Entry 7CTF (electron microscopy, 4.80 A resolution (low resolution: residue-level contacts below are approximate; hydrogen-bond / salt-bridge calls are withheld)); this record covers chains D and E of the 5 polymer chains in the assembly.

== Chain D ==
Molecule: Origin recognition complex subunit 4
Organism: Homo sapiens
Reference sequence: O43929 (ORC4_HUMAN); residues 1-436 here = UniProt positions 1-436
Chain sequence (436 residues; each row starts with the number of its first residue):
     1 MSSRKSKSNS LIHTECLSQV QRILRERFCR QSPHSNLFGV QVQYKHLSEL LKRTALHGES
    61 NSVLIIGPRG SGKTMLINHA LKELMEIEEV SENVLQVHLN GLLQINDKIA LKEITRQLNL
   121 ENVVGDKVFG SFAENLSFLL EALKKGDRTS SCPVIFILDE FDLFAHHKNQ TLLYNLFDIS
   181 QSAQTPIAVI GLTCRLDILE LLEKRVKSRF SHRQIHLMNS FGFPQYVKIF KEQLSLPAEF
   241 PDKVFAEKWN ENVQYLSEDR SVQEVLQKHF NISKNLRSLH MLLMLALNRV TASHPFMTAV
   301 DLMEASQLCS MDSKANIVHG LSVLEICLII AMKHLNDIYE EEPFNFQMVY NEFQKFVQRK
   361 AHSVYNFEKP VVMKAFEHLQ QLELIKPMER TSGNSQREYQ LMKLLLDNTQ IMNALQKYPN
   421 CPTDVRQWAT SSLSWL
Unresolved in the structure: 1-13, 90, 147-151, 389-395, 433-436
UniProt features mapped onto this chain:
  - binding site (ATP): Gly67 to Thr74
  - modified residue: Lys7 (N6-methyllysine)
  - natural variant: Tyr174 (Y174C: In MGORS2)
  - mutagenesis: Lys73 (K73A/E: Impairs ORC complex formation), Asp159 to Glu160 (Impairs ORC complex formation)
Ligand contacts: ATP (adenosine-5'-triphosphate): Gln31, His34, Asn36, Leu37, Phe38, Val40, Pro68, Arg69, Gly70, Ser71, Gly72, Lys73, Thr74, Met75, Asp159, Leu276, Arg277, His280

== Chain E ==
Molecule: Origin recognition complex subunit 5
Organism: Homo sapiens
Reference sequence: O43913 (ORC5_HUMAN); residue numbers follow UniProt; this construct covers 1-435
Chain sequence (435 residues; numbered 1 to 435; the number before each row is that of its first residue):
     1 MPHLENVVLC RESQVSILQS LFGERHHFSF PSIFIYGHTA SGKTYVTQTL LKTLELPHVF
    61 VNCVECFTLR LLLEQILNKL NHLSSSEDGC STEITCETFN DFVRLFKQVT TAENLKDQTV
   121 YIVLDKAEYL RDMEANLLPG FLRLQELADR NVTVLFLSEI VWEKFRPNTG CFEPFVLYFP
   181 DYSIGNLQKI LSHDHPPEYS ADFYAAYINI LLGVFYTVCR DLKELRHLAV LNFPKYCEPV
   241 VKGEASERDT RKLWRNIEPH LKKAMQTVYL REISSSQWEK LQKDDTDPGQ LKGLSAHTHV
   301 ELPYYSKFIL IAAYLASYNP ARTDKRFFLK HHGKIKKTNF LKKHEKTSNH LLGPKPFPLD
   361 RLLAILYSIV DSRVAPTANI FSQITSLVTL QLLTLVGHDD QLDGPKYKCT VSLDFIRAIA
   421 RTVNFDIIKY LYDFL
Unresolved in the structure: 1-3, 84-90, 245-248, 269-294, 329-348, 434-435
UniProt features mapped onto this chain:
  - binding site (ATP): Gly37 to Thr44
Ligand contacts: ATP (adenosine-5'-triphosphate): Val8, Leu9, His38, Thr39, Ala40, Ser41, Gly42, Lys43, Thr44, Tyr45, Asp125, Lys126, Leu157, Tyr182, Ile190, Leu222, Lys223, Arg226

== How chain D and chain E interact ==
Contacting residue pairs - 65 pairs, chain D then chain E:
  Arg22(D) - His27(E)
  Arg25(D) - Ser20(E)
  Arg25(D) - Leu21(E)
  Arg25(D) - Gly23(E)
  Arg25(D) - His27(E)
  Arg25(D) - Phe28(E)
  Glu26(D) - Phe28(E)
  Cys29(D) - Ser29(E)
  Cys29(D) - Pro31(E)
  Arg30(D) - Phe28(E)
  Arg30(D) - Asp149(E)
  Arg69(D) - Arg143(E)
  Arg69(D) - Thr169(E)
  Arg69(D) - Gly170(E)
  Arg69(D) - Cys171(E)
  Asn100(D) - Leu147(E)
  Leu102(D) - Asn136(E)
  Leu102(D) - Pro139(E)
  Leu103(D) - Asn100(E)
  Ile105(D) - Asn136(E)
  Glu113(D) - Asn100(E)
  Arg116(D) - Arg104(E)
  Arg277(D) - Arg143(E)
  Arg277(D) - Phe172(E)
  Met281(D) - Phe30(E)
  Met281(D) - Phe172(E)
  Met281(D) - Glu173(E)
  Met284(D) - Phe30(E)
  Leu285(D) - Phe175(E)
  Asn288(D) - Ile17(E)
  Asn288(D) - Ser20(E)
  Asn288(D) - Leu21(E)
  Ser313(D) - Tyr36(E)
  Ser313(D) - Val161(E)
  Lys314(D) - Lys164(E)
  Asn316(D) - Tyr36(E)
  Asn316(D) - His38(E)
  Asn316(D) - Tyr178(E)
  Ile317(D) - Tyr36(E)
  Ile317(D) - His38(E)
  Gly320(D) - His38(E)
  Gly320(D) - Asp181(E)
  Gly320(D) - Arg220(E)
  Leu321(D) - His38(E)
  Ser322(D) - Thr217(E)
  Ser322(D) - Val218(E)
  Val323(D) - Thr217(E)
  Leu324(D) - Thr217(E)
  Asn345(D) - Leu351(E)
  Asn345(D) - Leu352(E)
  Gln347(D) - Leu351(E)
  Lys374(D) - Val218(E)
  His378(D) - Thr39(E)
  Gln381(D) - Glu159(E)
  Gln381(D) - Ile160(E)
  Leu382(D) - Glu159(E)
  Leu382(D) - Ile160(E)
  Glu383(D) - Ile160(E)
  Glu383(D) - Lys164(E)
  Gln396(D) - Lys408(E)
  Tyr399(D) - Pro354(E)
  Tyr399(D) - Thr410(E)
  Tyr418(D) - Arg220(E)
  Asn420(D) - Ile184(E)
  Asn420(D) - Tyr216(E)
Interface residues without a listed pair, chain D (54 interface residues in all): Ser18, Gln21, Gln31, Ile109, Cys194, Ser278, Leu308, Ser310, Asp312, His319, Glu325, Met348, Asn351, Tyr365, Glu368, Val371, Leu405
Interface residues without a listed pair, chain E (55 interface residues in all): Phe22, Glu24, Thr98, Phe99, Asp101, Val103, Arg131, Gly140, Gln145, Glu146, Val176, Met265, Tyr318, Cys409

== Overview ==
54 residues of chain D face 55 of chain E across their interface. Chain D binds ATP. Chain E binds ATP. From
UniProt: 8 ATP-binding residues and 3 mutagenesis sites on chain D; 8 ATP-binding residues on chain E.
Here chain D is Origin recognition complex subunit 4 and chain E is Origin recognition complex subunit 5, both
from Homo sapiens. Entry 7CTF (Human origin recognition complex 1-5 State II) was determined by electron
microscopy, deposited together with 7CTE and 7CTG.
